PDB entry 8AYY | electron microscopy, 2.60 A resolution | chains A and B of the 3 polymer chains in the assembly

Chain A:
Molecule: Capsid protein, VP1
Organism: Human poliovirus 3
UniProtKB: Q84895 (Q84895_9ENTO); residues 1-300 here correspond to UniProt positions 579-878 (UniProt number = residue number + 578)
Amino-acid sequence (300 residues; row label = number of the first residue in the row):
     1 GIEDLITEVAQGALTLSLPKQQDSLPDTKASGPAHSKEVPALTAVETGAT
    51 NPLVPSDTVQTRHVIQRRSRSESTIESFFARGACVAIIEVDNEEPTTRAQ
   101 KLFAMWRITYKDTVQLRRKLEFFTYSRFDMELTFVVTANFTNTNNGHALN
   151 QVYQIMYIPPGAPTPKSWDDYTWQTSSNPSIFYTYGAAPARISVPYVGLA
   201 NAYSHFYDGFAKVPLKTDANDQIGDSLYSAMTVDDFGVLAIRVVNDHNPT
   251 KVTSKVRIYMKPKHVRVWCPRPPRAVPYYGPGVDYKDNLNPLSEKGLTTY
Not modelled in the structure: 1-65
Sequence notes: engineered mutation M105 (Thr683 in Q84895), L132 (Phe710 in Q84895)
Ligand contacts:
  - glutathione (GSH): I87, D169, D170, Y171, W173, Q174, R242, R257
  - win63843 (W11; 3-{3,5-dimethyl-4-[3-(3-methyl-isoxazol-5-yl)-propoxy]-phenyl}-5-trifluoromethyl-[1,2,4]oxadiazole): I108, Y110, F128, M130, L132, F134, I155, M156, Y157, P179, S180, I181, I192, V194, V197, Y203, F236, L239
Reported in the primary citation:
  - binding site for glutathione: R257

Chain B:
Molecule: Capsid protein, VP0
Organism: Human poliovirus 3
UniProtKB: Q84895 (Q84895_9ENTO); residues 1-340 here = UniProt positions 1-340
Amino-acid sequence (340 residues; each row starts with the number of its first residue):
     1 MGAQVSSQKVGAHENSNRAYGGSTINYTTINYYKDSASNAASKQDYSQDP
    51 SKFTEPLKDVLIKTAPALNSPNVEACGYSDRVLQLTIGNSTITTQEAANS
   101 VVAYGRWPEFIRDDEANPVDQPTEPDVATCRFYTLDTVMWGKESKGWWWK
   151 LPDALRDMGLFGQNMYYHYLGRSGYTVHVQCNASKFHQGALGVFAIPEYC
   201 LAGDSDKQRYTSYANANPGEKGGKFYSQFNRDTAVTSPKREFCPVDYLLG
   251 CGVLLGNAFVYPHQIINLRTNNSATIVLPYVNAMAIDSMVKHNNWGIAIL
   301 PLSPLDFAQESSVEIPITVTIAPMCSEFNGLRNVTAPKFQ
Not modelled in the structure: 1-25, 42-82, 94-98, 115-119
Sequence notes: engineered mutation A67 (Unk in Q84895), I87 (Leu in Q84895), M284 (Leu in Q84895), E310 (Asp in Q84895)

How chain A and chain B interact:
Contacting residue pairs - 89 pairs, chain A then chain B:
  E76(A) with A41(B)
  T124(A) with E198(B)
  Y125(A) with E198(B), hydrogen bond; V281(B), hydrophobic; N282(B); A283(B)
  A200(A) with A283(B); M284(B), hydrophobic
  N201(A) with A283(B), hydrogen bond (backbone-backbone); M284(B)
  A202(A) with A283(B)
  S204(A) with A283(B)
  F206(A) with E198(B)
  Y207(A) with E198(B); C200(B); K291(B); H292(B)
  D208(A) with K150(B), salt bridge; E198(B), hydrogen bond (backbone-side chain); Y199(B); C200(B); H292(B); N293(B), hydrogen bond (backbone-backbone)
  G209(A) with K291(B)
  F210(A) with T211(B); S212(B); Y213(B), hydrophobic; A216(B), hydrophobic; K291(B), hydrogen bond (backbone-backbone)
  A211(A) with K291(B), hydrogen bond (backbone-side chain)
  V213(A) with V290(B), hydrophobic; K291(B)
  P214(A) with P337(B); K338(B), hydrogen bond (backbone-backbone)
  L215(A) with A336(B); K338(B)
  K216(A) with A336(B), hydrogen bond (backbone-backbone); P337(B); K338(B)
  D225(A) with R240(B), salt bridge
  L227(A) with R209(B)
  Y228(A) with Y199(B); C200(B); L201(B), hydrogen bond (side chain-backbone); R209(B), hydrogen bond (backbone-backbone); F242(B)
  S229(A) with R209(B)
  A230(A) with R209(B)
  K263(A) with A37(B), hydrogen bond (side chain-backbone); N39(B), hydrogen bond (side chain-backbone)
  H264(A) with S36(B); N39(B)
  C269(A) with Y104(B); V281(B), hydrophobic
  P270(A) with V260(B)
  R271(A) with P197(B), hydrogen bond (side chain-backbone); E198(B), hydrogen bond (side chain-backbone); Y261(B), hydrogen bond
  P272(A) with V253(B); N257(B); Y261(B)
  P273(A) with V253(B)
  R274(A) with C251(B), hydrogen bond (side chain-backbone); G252(B)
  A275(A) with G252(B), hydrogen bond (backbone-backbone); L254(B), hydrophobic
  V276(A) with G252(B)
  Y279(A) with D206(B), hydrogen bond (side chain-backbone); Q208(B)
  G280(A) with Q208(B)
  P281(A) with Q208(B); R209(B)
  V283(A) with C200(B); L201(B); A202(B)
  D284(A) with A202(B); G203(B), hydrogen bond (side chain-backbone); Q208(B); R209(B), hydrogen bond (side chain-backbone)
  Y285(A) with A202(B), hydrophobic; F229(B), hydrophobic; C243(B), hydrogen bond (side chain-backbone); P244(B); V245(B); G250(B); G252(B)
  K286(A) with D206(B), salt bridge
  L289(A) with Y247(B), hydrogen bond (backbone-side chain)
  N290(A) with Y247(B)
Other interface residues (no listed pair), chain A (48 interface residues in all): D129, S193, V194, P195, D221, G282, L292
Other interface residues (no listed pair), chain B (54 interface residues in all): S38, A40, K207, N217, L248, A285, T335, F339

Overview:
Chain A and chain B form an interface of 48 and 54 residues respectively, with 22 hydrogen bonds and 3 salt
bridges. Polar contacts include D208(A)-K150(B), D225(A)-R240(B) and K286(A)-D206(B). Ligands of chain A:
win63843 and glutathione. From the paper: a binding site for glutathione at R257(A).
Here chain A is Capsid protein, VP1 and chain B is Capsid protein, VP0, both from Human poliovirus 3. Entry
8AYY (Poliovirus type 3 (strain Saukett) stabilised virus-like particle (PV3 SC8) in complex with GSH and
Pleconaril) was determined by electron microscopy (same publication as 8AYX and 8AYZ).
